4M33 - chains A and C of the 4 polymer chains in the assembly; structure by X-ray diffraction, 2.22 A resolution.

Chain A (and C):
Protein: Putative starvation-induced DNA protecting protein/Ferritin and Dps
From: Mycobacterium smegmatis
Notes: chain C of this document is another copy of the same molecule, construct and numbering; everything in this record applies to it too
UniProtKB: A0QXB7 (A0QXB7_MYCS2); numbering as in UniProt (aligned over 1-161)
Amino-acid sequence (168 residues; numbered -6 to 161; the number before each row is that of its first residue; numbers below 1 keep their minus sign (Met-6 is residue -6)):
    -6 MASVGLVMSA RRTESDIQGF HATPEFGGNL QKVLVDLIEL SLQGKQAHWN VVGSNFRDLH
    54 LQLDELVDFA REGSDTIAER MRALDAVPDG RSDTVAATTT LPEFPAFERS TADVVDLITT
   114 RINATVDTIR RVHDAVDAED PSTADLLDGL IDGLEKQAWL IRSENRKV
Not modelled in the structure: -6 to 0 (chain C: -6 to 1)
Differences from the reference sequence: expression tag (-6 to 0); engineered mutation Asp141 (His in A0QXB7)
Reported in the primary citation:
  - mutagenesis - H141D: decreased catalytic activity
  - mutagenesis - H141D: decreased binding to iron
  - conformationally variable residues (side-chain flip): His126, Asp138

Interface between chain A and chain C:
Pairs across the interface (47):
  Met1(A) with Ala90(C)
  Ser2(A) with Ala90(C)
  Ala3(A) with Ala90(C), hydrogen bond (backbone-backbone); Thr91(C); Thr92(C); Thr93(C)
  Arg4(A) with Glu32(C), salt bridge; Gln36(C); Thr92(C), hydrogen bond (backbone-backbone); Thr93(C); Leu94(C), hydrogen bond (side chain-backbone); Pro95(C); Glu96(C)
  Arg5(A) with Thr93(C), hydrogen bond (backbone-backbone); Pro95(C); Asp120(C), salt bridge
  Glu7(A) with Pro95(C)
  Ser8(A) with Thr113(C), hydrogen bond (backbone-side chain)
  Asp9(A) with Thr113(C)
  Ile10(A) with Thr113(C), hydrogen bond (backbone-side chain); Asn116(C), hydrogen bond (backbone-side chain); Ala117(C), hydrophobic
  Gln11(A) with Asn116(C)
  Gly12(A) with Asn116(C)
  Phe13(A) with Arg123(C); Glu148(C)
  Glu72(A) with Lys149(C), salt bridge; Trp152(C)
  Arg73(A) with Arg123(C); Asp145(C); Glu148(C), salt bridge
  Arg75(A) with Trp152(C); Arg155(C)
  Ala76(A) with Glu148(C); Trp152(C), hydrophobic; Arg155(C), hydrogen bond (backbone-side chain)
  Leu77(A) with Glu148(C)
  Asp78(A) with Arg155(C), salt bridge
  Asp133(A) with Arg123(C), salt bridge
  Pro134(A) with His126(C); Asp141(C)
  Ser135(A) with Asp141(C), hydrogen bond (side chain-backbone); Ile144(C); Asp145(C), hydrogen bond (side chain-backbone)
  Asp138(A) with Asp138(C); Asp141(C)
  Leu139(A) with Asp145(C)
Also at the interface, not in a pair above, chain C (25 interface residues in all): Ala89, Arg159

In short:
23 residues of chain A face 25 of chain C across their interface, with 10 hydrogen bonds and 6 salt bridges.
Polar pairs include Arg4(A)-Glu32(C), Arg5(A)-Asp120(C) and Glu72(A)-Lys149(C). From the paper: H141D of chain
A reduces catalytic activity; conformational variability at His126(A) and Asp138(A).
Both chains are Putative starvation-induced DNA protecting protein/Ferritin and Dps (Mycobacterium smegmatis).
Entry 4M33 (Crystal structure of gated-pore mutant H141D of second DNA-Binding protein under starvation from
Mycobacterium smegmatis) was determined by X-ray diffraction together with 4M32, 4M34 and 4M35 from the same
study.
